Entry 3ZE1 (X-ray diffraction, 3.00 A resolution); this record covers chains A and L of the 5 polymer chains in the assembly.

[Chain A]
Protein: Integrin alpha-iib
Organism: Homo sapiens
UniProt: P08514 (ITA2B_HUMAN); residues 1-457 here correspond to UniProt positions 32-488 (UniProt number = residue number + 31)
Chain sequence (457 residues; numbered 1 to 457; the number before each row is that of its first residue):
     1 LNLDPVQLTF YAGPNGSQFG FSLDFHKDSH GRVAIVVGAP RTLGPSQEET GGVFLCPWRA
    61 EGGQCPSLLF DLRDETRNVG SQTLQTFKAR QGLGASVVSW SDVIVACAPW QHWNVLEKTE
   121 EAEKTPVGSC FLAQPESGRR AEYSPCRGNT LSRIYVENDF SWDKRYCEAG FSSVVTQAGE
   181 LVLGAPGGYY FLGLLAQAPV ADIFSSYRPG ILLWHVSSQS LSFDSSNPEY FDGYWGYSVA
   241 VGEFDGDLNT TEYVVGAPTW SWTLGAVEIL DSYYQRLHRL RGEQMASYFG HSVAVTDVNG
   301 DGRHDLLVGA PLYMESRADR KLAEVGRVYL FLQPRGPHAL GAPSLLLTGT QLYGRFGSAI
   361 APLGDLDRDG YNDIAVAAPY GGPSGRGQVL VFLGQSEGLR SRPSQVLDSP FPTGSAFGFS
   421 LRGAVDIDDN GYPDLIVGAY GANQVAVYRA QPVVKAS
Unresolved in the structure: 456-457
Disulfide bonds: Cys56-Cys65, Cys107-Cys130, Cys146-Cys167
Metal / ion sites: Ca2+ site 1: Glu243, Asp245, Asp247, Thr250, Glu252; Ca2+ site 2: Asp297, Asn299, Asp301, Arg303, Asp305; Ca2+ site 3: Asp365, Asp367, Asp369, Tyr371, Asp373; Ca2+ site 4: Asp426, Asp428, Asn430, Tyr432, Asp434
UniProt features mapped onto this chain:
  - binding site (Ca(2+)): Glu243, Asp245, Asp247, Thr250, Glu252, Asp297, Asn299, Asp301, Arg303, Asp305, Asp365, Asp367, Asp369, Tyr371, Asp373, Asp426, Asp428, Asn430, Tyr432, Asp434
  - glycosylation (N-linked (GlcNAc...) asparagine): Asn15, Asn249

[Chain L]
Protein: 10E5 fab light chain
Organism: Mus musculus
Notes: antibody fragment or engineered binder
Chain sequence (214 residues; each row starts with the number of its first residue):
     1 DILMTQSPSS MSVSLGDTVS ITCHASQGIS SNIGWLQQKP GKSFMGLIYY GTNLVDGVPS
    61 RFSGSGSGAD YSLTISSLDS EDFADYYCVQ YAQLPYTFGG GTKLEIKRAD AAPTVSIFPP
   121 SSEQLTSGGA SVVCFLNNFY PKDINVKWKI DGSERQNGVL NSWTDQDSKD STYSMSSTLT
   181 LTKDEYERHN SYTCEATHKT STSPIVKSFN RNEC
Disulfide bonds: Cys23-Cys88, Cys134-Cys194

[Chain A / chain L interface]
Contacting residue pairs - 19 pairs, chain A then chain L:
  Arg77(A) - Asn32(L)  hydrogen bond
  Arg77(A) - Tyr50(L)
  Arg77(A) - Tyr91(L)
  Asn78(A) - Ser30(L)
  Asn78(A) - Asn32(L)  hydrogen bond (backbone-side chain)
  Val79(A) - Asn32(L)
  Val79(A) - Tyr91(L)
  Val79(A) - Ala92(L)
  Gly80(A) - Tyr91(L)  hydrogen bond (backbone-backbone)
  Gly80(A) - Ala92(L)  hydrogen bond (backbone-backbone)
  Gly80(A) - Leu94(L)
  Ser81(A) - Ala92(L)  hydrogen bond (backbone-backbone)
  Ser81(A) - Gln93(L)
  Ser81(A) - Leu94(L)  hydrogen bond (side chain-backbone)
  Arg208(A) - Tyr49(L)  hydrogen bond
  Arg208(A) - Asn53(L)
  Pro209(A) - Tyr50(L)
  Gly210(A) - Tyr50(L)
  Ile211(A) - Tyr50(L)  hydrophobic
Also at the interface, not in a pair above, chain L (10 interface residues in all): Asp56

[In short]
9 residues of chain A face 10 of chain L across their interface; the contacts include 7 hydrogen bonds. Among
the polar pairs are Arg77(A)-Asn32(L), Asn78(A)-Asn32(L) and Ser81(A)-Leu94(L). Curated annotation (UniProt)
lists 20 Ca2+-binding residues on chain A.
Chain A is Integrin alpha-iib (Homo sapiens) and chain L is 10E5 fab light chain (Mus musculus); the
structure, Integrin alphaIIB beta3 headpiece and RGD peptide complex, was determined by X-ray diffraction,
deposited together with 3ZDX, 3ZDY, 3ZDZ, 3ZE0 and 3ZE2.
